PDB entry 6QNT | electron microscopy, 3.50 A resolution | chains A and B of the 4 polymer chains in the assembly

[Chain A]
Name: Fiber protein
Organism: Human adenovirus B serotype 3
Reference sequence: P04501 (SPIKE_ADE03); aligned to UniProt positions 130-178 over residues 130-178 (the alignment contains insertions or deletions, so no single offset holds)
Amino-acid sequence (188 residues; numbered 130 to 318; 1 number in that range is skipped by the numbering (no residue carries it; nothing is unmodelled there); the number before each row is that of its first residue):
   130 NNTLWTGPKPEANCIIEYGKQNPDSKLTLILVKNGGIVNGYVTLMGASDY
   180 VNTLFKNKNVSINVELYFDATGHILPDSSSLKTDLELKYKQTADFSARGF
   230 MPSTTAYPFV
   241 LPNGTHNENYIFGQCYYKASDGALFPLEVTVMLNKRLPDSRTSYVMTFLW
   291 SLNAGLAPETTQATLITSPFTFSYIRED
Not modelled in the structure: 219-224, 241-244

[Chain B]
Name: Fiber protein
Organism: Human adenovirus B serotype 3
Reference sequence: P04501 (SPIKE_ADE03); aligned to UniProt positions 130-178 over residues 130-178 (the alignment contains insertions or deletions, so no single offset holds)
Amino-acid sequence (188 residues; row label = number of the first residue in the row; note: 1 number in that range is skipped by the numbering (no residue carries it; nothing is unmodelled there)):
   130 NNTLWTGPKPEANCIIEYGKQNPDSKLTLILVKNGGIVNGYVTLMGASDY
   180 VNTLFKNKNVSINVELYFDATGHILPDSSSLKTDLELKYKQTADFSARGF
   230 MPSTTAYPFVLP
   243 NGTHNENYIFGQCYYKASDGALFPLEVTVMLNKRLPDSRTSYVMTFLWSL
   293 NAGLAPETTQATLITSPFTFSYIRED
Not modelled in the structure: 220-224, 243-244

[How chain A and chain B interact]
Pairs across the interface (28; chain A residue first):
  Asn163(A) - Val161(B)
  Asn163(A) - Asn163(B)
  Asn163(A) - Asn168(B)
  Gly164(A) - Thr132(B)
  Gly164(A) - Val161(B)
  Gly165(A) - Thr132(B)  hydrogen bond (backbone-side chain)
  Ile166(A) - Ile159(B)  hydrophobic
  Ile166(A) - Val161(B)  hydrophobic
  Thr234(A) - Lys138(B)
  Ala235(A) - Pro137(B)
  Ala235(A) - Lys138(B)
  Tyr236(A) - Tyr170(B)  hydrogen bond
  Asn247(A) - Lys258(B)  hydrogen bond (side chain-backbone)
  Asn247(A) - Ala259(B)
  Glu248(A) - Lys138(B)  salt bridge
  Glu248(A) - Met174(B)
  Tyr250(A) - Pro309(B)
  Ile251(A) - Pro309(B)  hydrophobic
  Phe252(A) - Tyr256(B)  hydrophobic
  Phe252(A) - Lys258(B)
  Phe252(A) - Leu264(B)  hydrophobic
  Phe252(A) - Ser308(B)
  Gln254(A) - Tyr256(B)
  Glu268(A) - Leu264(B)
  Ser313(A) - Tyr170(B)
  Ser313(A) - Thr311(B)
  Ile315(A) - Trp134(B)  hydrophobic
  Ile315(A) - Ile159(B)  hydrophobic
Also at the interface, not in a pair above, chain A (20 interface residues in all): Asn168, Pro237, Gly253, Tyr314
Also at the interface, not in a pair above, chain B (18 interface residues in all): Ile306

[In short]
The interface between chain A and chain B involves 20 residues on one side and 18 on the other, with 3
hydrogen bonds and 1 salt bridge. Polar contacts include Glu248(A)-Lys138(B), Gly165(A)-Thr132(B) and
Tyr236(A)-Tyr170(B).
Chain A and chain B are both Fiber protein (Human adenovirus B serotype 3); the structure, Human Adenovirus
type 3 fiber knob in complex with one copy of Desmoglein-2, was determined by electron microscopy (same
publication as 6QNU).
